6N38 - chains G and F of the 11 polymer chains in the assembly; structure by electron microscopy, 3.70 A resolution.

Chain G:
Name: Putative type VI secretion protein
Source organism: Escherichia coli O44:H18 (strain 042 / EAEC)
UniProtKB: D3GUX4 (D3GUX4_ECO44); residues 64-366 here correspond to UniProt positions 31-333 (UniProt number = residue number - 33)
Sequence (303 residues; numbered 64 to 366; the number before each row is that of its first residue):
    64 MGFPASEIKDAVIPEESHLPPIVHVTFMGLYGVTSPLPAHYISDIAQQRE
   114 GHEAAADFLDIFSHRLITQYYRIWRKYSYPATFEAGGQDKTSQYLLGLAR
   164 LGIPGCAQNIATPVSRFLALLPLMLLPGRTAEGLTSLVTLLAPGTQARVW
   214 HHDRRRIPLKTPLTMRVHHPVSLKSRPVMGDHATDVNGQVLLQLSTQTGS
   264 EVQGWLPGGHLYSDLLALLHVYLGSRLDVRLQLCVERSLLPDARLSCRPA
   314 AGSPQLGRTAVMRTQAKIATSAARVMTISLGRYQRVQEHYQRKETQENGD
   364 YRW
Not modelled in the structure: 64-121, 331-335
Reported in the primary citation:
  - mutagenesis - M228R/L236R/M242R, L308R/L319R/M325R: unchanged binding to Putative type VI secretion protein

Chain F:
Name: Putative type VI secretion protein
Source organism: Escherichia coli O44:H18 (strain 042 / EAEC)
Notes: fragment: neck and shoulder domains
UniProtKB: D3GU39 (D3GU39_ECO44); residue numbers follow UniProt; this construct covers 1-316
Sequence (322 residues; numbered 1 to 322; the number before each row is that of its first residue):
     1 MKIYRPLWEDGAFLMPQQFQQQAAWDVHLADSVARMGLAHPWGVVAAEFD
    51 DSLLPLSRLNATRLIVRFPDGTLIDTERADNLPPVCDLSTVSDRSLVDIV
   101 LALPLLNANGGNLDNGSESERPRRWKSERVNVQELAGHEQSEVAVLRHNL
   151 TLRMAHQENAAWLTCPVTRLVRDAQGQWCRDPRFIPPLLTLSASPSLMTE
   201 LAELLHHLQARRQRLMSMRRENNARLADFAVADVSLFWLLNALNSAEPVL
   251 KELLDMPYRHPELLYRELARLAGSLLTFSLEHNVDAVPAYHHETPENVFP
   301 PLLSLLNRLLEASLPSHHHHHH
Not modelled in the structure: 1, 220-231, 314-322
Construct notes: expression tag (317-322)

Chain G / chain F interface:
Residue-residue contacts - 19 pairs, chain G then chain F:
  M228(G) - L14(F)
  M228(G) - F19(F)  hydrophobic
  R229(G) - L14(F)
  R229(G) - M15(F)
  R229(G) - P16(F)
  V230(G) - P16(F)  hydrophobic
  V230(G) - Q17(F)
  P233(G) - F13(F)
  P233(G) - L14(F)
  P233(G) - M15(F)  hydrophobic
  V234(G) - A12(F)
  V234(G) - F13(F)
  V234(G) - L14(F)  hydrogen bond (backbone-backbone)
  S235(G) - G11(F)  hydrogen bond (side chain-backbone)
  S235(G) - A12(F)
  S235(G) - F13(F)
  L236(G) - D10(F)
  L236(G) - A12(F)  hydrogen bond (backbone-backbone)
  K237(G) - G11(F)
Also at the interface, not in a pair above, chain G (10 interface residues in all): L226, P240
Also at the interface, not in a pair above, chain F (10 interface residues in all): W8
From the paper, about this interface:
  - interface residues, chain G: L236(G)

Summary:
Chain G and chain F each contribute 10 residues to their interface; the contacts include 3 hydrogen bonds.
Polar pairs include S235(G)-G11(F), V234(G)-L14(F) and L236(G)-A12(F). The paper reports that
M228R/L236R/M242R and L308R/L319R/M325R of chain G leave binding to Putative type VI secretion protein
unchanged; the interface residue L236(G).
Here chain G is Putative type VI secretion protein and chain F is Putative type VI secretion protein, both
from Escherichia coli O44:H18 (strain 042 / EAEC). Entry 6N38 (Structure of the type VI secretion system
TssK-TssF-TssG baseplate subcomplex revealed by cryo-electron microscopy - full ...) was determined by
electron microscopy.
